PDB entry 3OPO | X-ray diffraction, 3.85 A resolution | chains A and B

[Chain A (and B)]
Molecule: Cation efflux system protein cusB
Source organism: Escherichia coli K-12
Notes: chain B of this document is another copy of the same molecule, construct and numbering; everything in this record applies to it too
UniProtKB: P77239 (CUSB_ECOLI); residues 1-407 here = UniProt positions 1-407
Chain sequence (413 residues; row label = number of the first residue in the row):
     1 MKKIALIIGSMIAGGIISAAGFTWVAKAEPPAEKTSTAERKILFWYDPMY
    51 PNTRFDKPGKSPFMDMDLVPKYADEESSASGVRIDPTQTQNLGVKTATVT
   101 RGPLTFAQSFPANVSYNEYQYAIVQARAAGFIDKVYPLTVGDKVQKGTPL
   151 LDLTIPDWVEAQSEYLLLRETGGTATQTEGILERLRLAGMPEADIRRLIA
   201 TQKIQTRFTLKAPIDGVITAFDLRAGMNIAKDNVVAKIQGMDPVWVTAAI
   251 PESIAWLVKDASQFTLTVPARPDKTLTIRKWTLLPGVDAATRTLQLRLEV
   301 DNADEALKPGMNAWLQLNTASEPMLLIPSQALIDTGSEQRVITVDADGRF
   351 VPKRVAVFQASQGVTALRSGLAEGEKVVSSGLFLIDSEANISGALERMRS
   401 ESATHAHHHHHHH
Disordered / not traced: 1-89, 386-413 (chain B: 1-88, 386-413)
Construct notes: expression tag (408-413)
Bound ions: silver ion near M324 (its only coordinating residue here)

[Chain A / chain B interface]
Contacting residue pairs (41; chain A residue first):
  F106(A) with E252(B); S253(B); W256(B)
  Q108(A) with S253(B), hydrogen bond
  E252(A) with F106(B); Q359(B); A360(B); S361(B)
  S253(A) with F106(B); Q108(B), hydrogen bond; I254(B)
  I254(A) with S253(B); I254(B), hydrophobic
  A255(A) with Q359(B)
  W256(A) with F106(B); A320(B), hydrogen bond (side chain-backbone); S321(B); E322(B); M324(B), hydrophobic; F358(B), hydrophobic
  K259(A) with E322(B)
  P285(A) with V357(B); F358(B)
  V287(A) with A360(B)
  R292(A) with A360(B); S361(B)
  L294(A) with Q359(B)
  A320(A) with W256(B), hydrogen bond (backbone-side chain)
  S321(A) with W256(B)
  E322(A) with W256(B); K259(B)
  V357(A) with P285(B)
  F358(A) with W256(B), hydrophobic; P285(B)
  Q359(A) with A255(B); P285(B)
  A360(A) with P285(B); V287(B)
  S361(A) with E252(B), hydrogen bond; R292(B)
  Q362(A) with R292(B)
Other interface residues (no listed pair), chain A (24 interface residues in all): A107, L257, L283
Other interface residues (no listed pair), chain B (24 interface residues in all): A107, L257, L294, T319

[Summary]
Chain A and chain B each contribute 24 residues to their interface; the contacts include 5 hydrogen bonds.
Among the polar pairs are Q108(A)-S253(B), W256(A)-A320(B) and S361(A)-E252(B).
Both chains are Cation efflux system protein cusB (Escherichia coli K-12). Entry 3OPO (Crystal structure of
the membrane fusion protein CusB from Escherichia coli) was determined by X-ray diffraction (same publication
as 3OW7 and 3H94).
